3QDC - chain A; structure by X-ray diffraction, 2.50 A resolution.

[Chain A]
Protein: Sensory rhodopsin-2
Organism: Natronomonas pharaonis
UniProtKB: P42196 (BACS2_NATPH); residues 1-239 here = UniProt positions 1-239
Sequence (239 residues; each row starts with the number of its first residue):
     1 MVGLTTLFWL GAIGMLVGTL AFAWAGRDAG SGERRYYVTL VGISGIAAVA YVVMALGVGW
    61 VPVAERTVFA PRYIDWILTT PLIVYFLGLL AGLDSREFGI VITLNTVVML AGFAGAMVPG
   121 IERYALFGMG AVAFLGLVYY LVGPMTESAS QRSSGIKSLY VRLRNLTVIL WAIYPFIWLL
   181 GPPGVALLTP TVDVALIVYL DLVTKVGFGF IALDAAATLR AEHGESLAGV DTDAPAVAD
Not modelled in the structure: 220-239
Ligand contacts:
  - 2,3-di-phytanyl-glycerol (L2P), molecule 1: Gly-45, Ile-46, Val-49, Ala-50, Val-53, Val-58, Gly-59, Val-61, Ala-70, Pro-71, Ile-74, Asp-75, Ile-77, Leu-78, Phe-113, Met-117
  - 2,3-di-phytanyl-glycerol (L2P), molecule 2: Phe-127, Ala-131, Phe-134, Leu-135, Val-138, Val-142, Val-168, Ile-169, Ala-172, Pro-175, Phe-176, Leu-179
  - eicosane (LFA), molecule 1: Gly-3, Thr-6, Leu-7, Leu-10
  - eicosane (LFA), molecule 2: Thr-5, Trp-9, Ala-55, Leu-56, Gly-57, Trp-60
  - eicosane (LFA), molecule 3: Thr-5, Thr-6, Trp-9
  - eicosane (LFA), molecule 4: Leu-7, Leu-10, Ile-13, Gly-14, Val-17, Ala-195, Val-198, Tyr-199, Leu-202, Val-206, Phe-210
  - eicosane (LFA), molecule 5: Trp-9, Leu-16, Val-52, Leu-56
  - eicosane (LFA), molecule 6: Trp-9, Ile-13, Leu-16, Leu-20
  - eicosane (LFA), molecule 7: Leu-16, Thr-19, Gly-45, Ala-48, Val-49, Val-52
  - eicosane (LFA), molecule 8: Ala-23, Gly-26, Arg-27, Tyr-37, Val-38, Val-41, Gly-42
  - eicosane (LFA), molecule 9: Glu-33, Tyr-36, Tyr-37, Leu-40, Phe-86, Leu-90, Arg-152, Ile-156, Leu-159, Ala-212, Leu-213, Ala-216
  - eicosane (LFA), molecule 10: Arg-35, Val-38, Thr-39, Gly-42, Ile-46, Leu-82, Tyr-85
  - eicosane (LFA), molecule 11: Arg-35, Pro-81, Leu-82, Tyr-85, Ile-102
  - eicosane (LFA), molecule 12: Arg-35, Tyr-85, Leu-93, Asp-94, Ser-95, Phe-98, Ile-102
  - eicosane (LFA), molecule 13: Val-49, Val-53, Val-58
  - eicosane (LFA), molecule 14: Val-49, Val-52, Val-53, Leu-56, Val-58
  - eicosane (LFA), molecule 15: Ile-77, Pro-81, Ile-102, Thr-106, Leu-110
  - eicosane (LFA), molecule 16: Ser-95, Arg-96, Gly-99
  - eicosane (LFA), molecule 17: Leu-110, Phe-113, Ala-114, Met-117
  - eicosane (LFA), molecule 18: Ala-114, Met-117, Val-118
  - eicosane (LFA), molecule 19: Ile-121, Glu-122, Tyr-124, Ala-125, Phe-127, Gly-128, Ala-131, Val-132, Leu-135
  - eicosane (LFA), molecule 20: Leu-135, Val-138, Tyr-139, Val-142, Gly-143
  - eicosane (LFA), molecule 21: Phe-176, Leu-180, Leu-187
  - eicosane (LFA), molecule 22: Phe-176, Leu-179, Leu-180, Val-185, Ala-186, Leu-187
  - eicosane (LFA), molecule 23: Tyr-199, Leu-202, Val-203, Val-206, Gly-207, Phe-210, Ile-211, Asp-214
  - retinal (RET): Trp-76, Thr-79, Thr-80, Ile-83, Val-108, Met-109, Gly-112, Phe-127, Gly-130, Ala-131, Phe-134, Trp-171, Tyr-174, Pro-175, Trp-178, Asp-201, Thr-204, Lys-205
Curated features (UniProtKB/Swiss-Prot):
  - modified residue: Lys-205 (N6-(retinylidene)lysine)
What the authors report for this chain:
  - conformationally variable residues: Trp-76, Trp-171
  - binding site for retinal: Trp-171

[In short]
Chain A binds retinal, 23 copies of eicosane and 2,3-di-phytanyl-glycerol. From the paper: a binding site for
retinal at Trp-171; conformational variability at Trp-76 and Trp-171.
Chain A is Sensory rhodopsin-2 (Natronomonas pharaonis); the structure, Crystal structure of Natronomonas
pharaonis sensory rhodopsin II in the active state, was determined by X-ray diffraction, deposited together
with 3QAP.
